Entry 6IZZ (X-ray diffraction, 1.97 A resolution); this record covers chain A.

== Chain A ==
Protein: Genome polyprotein
Source organism: Dengue virus 3
UniProtKB: Q5I3C1 (Q5I3C1_9FLAV); residues 250-896 here correspond to UniProt positions 2740-3386 (UniProt number = residue number + 2490)
Chain sequence (647 residues; numbered 250 to 896; the number before each row is that of its first residue):
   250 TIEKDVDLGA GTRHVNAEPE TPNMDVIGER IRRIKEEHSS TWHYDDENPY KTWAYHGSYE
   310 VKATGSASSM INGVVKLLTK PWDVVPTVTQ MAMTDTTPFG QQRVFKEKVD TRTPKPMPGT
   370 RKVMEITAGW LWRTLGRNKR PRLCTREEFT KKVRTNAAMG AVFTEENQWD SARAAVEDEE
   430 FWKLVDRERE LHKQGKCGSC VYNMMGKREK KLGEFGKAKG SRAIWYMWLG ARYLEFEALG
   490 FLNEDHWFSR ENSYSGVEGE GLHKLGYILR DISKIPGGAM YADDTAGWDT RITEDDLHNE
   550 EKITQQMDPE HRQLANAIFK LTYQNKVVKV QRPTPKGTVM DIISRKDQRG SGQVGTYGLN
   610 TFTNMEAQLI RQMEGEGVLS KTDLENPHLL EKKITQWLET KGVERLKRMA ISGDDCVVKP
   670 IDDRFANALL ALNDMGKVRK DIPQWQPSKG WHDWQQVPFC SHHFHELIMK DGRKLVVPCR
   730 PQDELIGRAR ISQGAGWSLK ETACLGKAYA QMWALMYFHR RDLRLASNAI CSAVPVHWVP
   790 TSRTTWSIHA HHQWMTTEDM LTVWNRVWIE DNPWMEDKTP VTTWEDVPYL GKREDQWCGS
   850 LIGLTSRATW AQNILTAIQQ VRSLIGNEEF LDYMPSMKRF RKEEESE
Disordered / not traced: 250-271, 406-418, 454-475, 790-800, 886-896
Ion coordination: Zn2+ site 1: E437, H441, C446, C449; Zn2+ site 2: H712, H714, C728, C847
Ligand contacts: 2-oxo-2H-1,3-benzoxathiol-5-yl acetate (B5C): K756, Q760, N777, C780, E807, D808, M809, L810, W833, Y882
Reported in the primary citation:
  - binding site for 2-oxo-2H-1,3-benzoxathiol-5-yl acetate: K756, C780, D808, M809, L810, W833, Y882

== In short ==
Ligands of chain A: 2-oxo-2H-1,3-benzoxathiol-5-yl acetate. E437, H441, C446 and C449 coordinate Zn2+ site 1.
The Zn2+ site 2 is built by H712, H714, C728 and C847. From the paper: a binding site for
2-oxo-2H-1,3-benzoxathiol-5-yl acetate at K756, C780 and D808 among others.
Chain A is Genome polyprotein (Dengue virus 3); the structure, The RNA-dependent RNA polymerase domain of
dengue 3 NS5, bound with RK-0404678, was determined by X-ray diffraction together with 6IZX, 6IZY and 6J00
from the same study.
